Entry 8FNC (electron microscopy, 3.30 A resolution); this record covers chains 8 and 14 of the 8 polymer chains in the assembly.

== Chain 8 ==
Molecule: Mitochondrial RNA binding complex 1 subunit
From: Trypanosoma brucei
Reference sequence: Q389W4 (Q389W4_TRYB2); numbering as in UniProt (aligned over 1-545)
Sequence (545 residues; numbered 1 to 545; the number before each row is that of its first residue):
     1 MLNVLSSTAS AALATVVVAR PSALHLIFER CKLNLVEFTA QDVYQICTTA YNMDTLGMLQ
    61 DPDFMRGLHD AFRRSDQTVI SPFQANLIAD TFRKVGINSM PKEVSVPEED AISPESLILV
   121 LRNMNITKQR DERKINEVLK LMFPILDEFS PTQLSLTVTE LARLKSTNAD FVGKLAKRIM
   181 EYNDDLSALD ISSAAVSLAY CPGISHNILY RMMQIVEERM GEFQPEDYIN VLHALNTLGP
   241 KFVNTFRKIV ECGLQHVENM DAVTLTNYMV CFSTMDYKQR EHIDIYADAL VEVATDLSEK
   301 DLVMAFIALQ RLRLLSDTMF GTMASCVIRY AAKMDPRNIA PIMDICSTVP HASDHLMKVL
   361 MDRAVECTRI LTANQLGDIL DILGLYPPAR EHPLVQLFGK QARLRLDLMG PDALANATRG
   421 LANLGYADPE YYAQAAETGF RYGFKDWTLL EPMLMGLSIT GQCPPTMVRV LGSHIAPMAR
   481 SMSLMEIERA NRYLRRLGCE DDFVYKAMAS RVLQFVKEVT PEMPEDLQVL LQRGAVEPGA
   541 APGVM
Disordered / not traced: 1-18, 535-545

== Chain 14 ==
Molecule: Phytanoyl-CoA dioxygenase family protein
From: Trypanosoma brucei
Reference sequence: Q38EL9 (Q38EL9_TRYB2); residues 1-366 here = UniProt positions 1-366
Sequence (366 residues; numbered 1 to 366; the number before each row is that of its first residue):
     1 MRSGRKLGCF TNRLRLPFFS PCSQITALTA SHRCKSYVLK FLRGQLPEDL KDVNGALGCL
    61 YGTLPDVDEF GQFVISPDVV NSFHQFGYVK MPIPVLDHQQ IDKLADEVNE LANNVEHHPK
   121 TERLYATSLA DLTGGPLFFC QGQWRAAWGM HDLIYLPTIT VAASQILNNS LVRLWYDEVF
   181 MKAARTGPCV PWQQNYARWQ HTKPVNHVTV MIALDTMNKD RGAPCLVPGS HRWREGGLLP
   241 PVSYDPTKDE AHQLNTIWEI INEEEGEMLM DTPPVTVDLR RGEALLIHPL TLFATHGNRS
   301 LDAVRCCFIH YMGEKTYAVQ NGPLLPHTTK FQADAMIQGP FYPVVFDPAM TEELTMLPTA
   361 PSEEEA
Disordered / not traced: 1-35, 350-366

== Interface between chain 8 and chain 14 ==
Residue-residue contacts (21):
  E29(8) with R280(14), salt bridge
  K32(8) with R280(14)
  L33(8) with N218(14); R221(14), hydrogen bond (backbone-side chain); S300(14)
  N34(8) with R221(14), hydrogen bond; L301(14), hydrogen bond (backbone-backbone); D302(14)
  L35(8) with S300(14)
  V36(8) with L301(14)
  E37(8) with L301(14)
  P62(8) with H98(14)
  D63(8) with T216(14), hydrogen bond; R281(14)
  R66(8) with H98(14); Q99(14); D102(14), salt bridge; R281(14)
  D70(8) with D302(14)
  R74(8) with L301(14)
  G96(8) with Q99(14)
Other interface residues (no listed pair), chain 14 (13 interface residues in all): D220, R299

== Summary ==
Chain 8 and chain 14 each contribute 13 residues to their interface; the contacts include 4 hydrogen bonds and
2 salt bridges. Polar pairs include E29(8)-R280(14), R66(8)-D102(14) and L33(8)-R221(14).
Here chain 8 is Mitochondrial RNA binding complex 1 subunit and chain 14 is Phytanoyl-CoA dioxygenase family
protein, both from Trypanosoma brucei. Entry 8FNC (Cryo-EM structure of RNase-treated RESC-C in trypanosomal
RNA editing) was determined by electron microscopy (same publication as 8FN4, 8FN6, 8FNF, 8FNI and 8FNK).
